1DEO - chain A; structure by X-ray diffraction, 1.55 A resolution.

Chain A:
Molecule: Rhamnogalacturonan acetylesterase
From: Aspergillus aculeatus
Sequence (233 residues; each row starts with the number of its first residue):
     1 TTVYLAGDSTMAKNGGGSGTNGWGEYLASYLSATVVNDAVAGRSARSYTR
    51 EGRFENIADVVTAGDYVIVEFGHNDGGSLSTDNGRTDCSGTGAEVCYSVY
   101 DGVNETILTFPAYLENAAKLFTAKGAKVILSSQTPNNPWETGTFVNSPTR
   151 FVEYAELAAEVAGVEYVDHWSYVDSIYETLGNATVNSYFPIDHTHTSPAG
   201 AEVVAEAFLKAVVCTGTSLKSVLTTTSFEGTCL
Cystine bridges: Cys-88/Cys-96, Cys-214/Cys-232
Glycans and other covalent adducts: N-acetylglucosamine (NAG) linked to Asn-104, Asn-182
What the authors report for this chain:
  - catalytic residues: Ser-9, Gly-42, Asn-74, Asp-192, His-195
  - binding site for sulfate ion: Ser-9, Gly-42, Asn-74, His-195
  - post-translational modification sites: Asn-104, Asn-182
  - contacts within the chain: Asp-8/Thr-10, Ala-45/Asp-75 (backbone contact), Gly-72/Asp-75 (backbone contact), Asp-75/Asp-87 (hydrogen bond)
  - specificity-determining residues: Thr-10, His-73, Thr-194

Overview:
N-acetylglucosamine is covalently linked to Asn-104 and Asn-182. From the paper: catalytic residues Ser-9,
Gly-42 and Asn-74 among others; a binding site for sulfate ion at Ser-9, Gly-42 and Asn-74 among others.
Chain A is Rhamnogalacturonan acetylesterase (Aspergillus aculeatus); the structure, Rhamnogalacturonan
acetylesterase from aspergillus aculeatus at 1.55 A resolution with SO4 in the active site, was determined by
X-ray diffraction (same publication as 1DEX).
